Entry 4MUX (X-ray diffraction, 1.70 A resolution); this record covers chain A.

Chain A:
Protein: 4-hydroxy-3-methylbut-2-enyl diphosphate reductase
Organism: Escherichia coli
Notes: EC 1.17.1.2
UniProt: C9QSC3 (C9QSC3_ECOD1); residues 1-315 here = UniProt positions 1-315
Chain sequence (327 residues; each row starts with the number of its first residue; numbers below 1 keep their minus sign (Met-11 is residue -11)):
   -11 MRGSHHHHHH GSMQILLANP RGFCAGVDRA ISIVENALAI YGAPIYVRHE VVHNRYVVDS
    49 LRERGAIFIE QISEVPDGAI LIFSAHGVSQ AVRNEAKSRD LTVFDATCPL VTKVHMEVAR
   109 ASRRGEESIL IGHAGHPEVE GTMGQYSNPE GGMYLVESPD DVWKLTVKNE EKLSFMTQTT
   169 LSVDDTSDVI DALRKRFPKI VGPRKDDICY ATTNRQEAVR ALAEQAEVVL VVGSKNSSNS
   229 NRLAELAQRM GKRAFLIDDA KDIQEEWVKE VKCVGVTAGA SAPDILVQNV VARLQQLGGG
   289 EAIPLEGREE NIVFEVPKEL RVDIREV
Disordered / not traced: -11 to 0, 310-315
Differences from the reference sequence: expression tag (-11 to 0)
Ion coordination: 4Fe-4S cluster Fe: Cys12, Cys96, Cys197 (together with pyridin-3-ylmethyl trihydrogen diphosphate)
Small-molecule neighbours:
  - pyridin-3-ylmethyl trihydrogen diphosphate (2E4): Val15, Val40, His41, Ala73, His74, Val99, His124, Glu126, Thr167, Thr168, Asn224, Ser225, Ser226, Asn227, Ala268, Ser269
  - 4Fe-4S cluster (SF4): Cys12, Gly14, Val15, Cys96, Leu98, Val99, Thr167, Thr168, Cys197, Tyr198, Ala199, Thr200, Ala268
What the authors report for this chain:
  - binding site for pyridin-3-ylmethyl trihydrogen diphosphate: Thr167 (proposed by the authors, not directly observed)

Overview:
Bound to chain A: 4Fe-4S cluster and pyridin-3-ylmethyl trihydrogen diphosphate. Cys12, Cys96 and Cys197
coordinate a 4Fe-4S cluster Fe ion. From the paper: a binding site for pyridin-3-ylmethyl trihydrogen
diphosphate at Thr167.
Chain A is 4-hydroxy-3-methylbut-2-enyl diphosphate reductase (Escherichia coli); the structure, IspH in
complex with pyridin-3-ylmethyl diphosphate, was determined by X-ray diffraction (same publication as 4MV5,
4MUY and 4MV0).
